2Z8W - chains A and D; structure by X-ray diffraction, 2.45 A resolution.

Chain A:
Protein: Apical membrane antigen 1
Source organism: Plasmodium falciparum
Notes: fragment: domain I, II
Reference sequence: Q7KQK5 (Q7KQK5_PLAF7); numbering as in UniProt (aligned over 104-438)
Chain sequence (335 residues; numbered 104 to 438; the number before each row is that of its first residue):
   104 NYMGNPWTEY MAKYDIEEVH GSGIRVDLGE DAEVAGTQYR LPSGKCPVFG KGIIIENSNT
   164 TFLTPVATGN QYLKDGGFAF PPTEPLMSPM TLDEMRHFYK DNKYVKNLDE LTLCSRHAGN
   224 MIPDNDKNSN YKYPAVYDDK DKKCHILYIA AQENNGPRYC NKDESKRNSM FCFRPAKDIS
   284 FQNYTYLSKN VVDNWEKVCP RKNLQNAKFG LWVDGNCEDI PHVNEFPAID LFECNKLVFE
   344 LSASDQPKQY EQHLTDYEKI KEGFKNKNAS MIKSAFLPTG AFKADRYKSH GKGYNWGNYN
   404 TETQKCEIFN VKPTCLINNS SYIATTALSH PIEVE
Disulfides: Cys149-Cys302, Cys217-Cys247, Cys263-Cys275, Cys320-Cys418, Cys337-Cys409
What the authors report for this chain:
  - specificity-determining residues: Glu187, Met190, Phe201, Ile225 (proposed by the authors, not directly observed)

Chain D:
Protein: New antigen receptor variable domain
Source organism: Orectolobus maculatus
Reference sequence: Q6X1E6 (Q6X1E6_9CHON); residue numbers follow UniProt; this construct covers 1-113
Chain sequence (116 residues; each row starts with the number of its first residue):
     1 AWVDQTPRTA TKETGESLTI NCVLRDASFE LKDTGWYRTK LGSTNEQSIS IGGRYVETVN
    61 KGSKSFSLRI SDLRVEDSGT YKCQAFYSLL LRDYNYSLLF RGEKGAGTAL TVKAAA
Sequence notes: engineered mutation Leu90 (Pro in Q6X1E6), Arg92 (Gly in Q6X1E6); expression tag (114-116)
Disulfides: Cys22-Cys83
What the authors report for this chain:
  - mutagenesis - G92R: increased binding to AMA1 W2mef
  - mutagenesis - G92R: increased binding to AMA1 3D7
  - mutagenesis - G92R: increased binding to AMA1 HB3
  - mutagenesis - G92R/F100L: decreased binding to Apical membrane antigen 1 (chain A)

Chain A / chain D interface:
Residue-residue contacts (37):
  Thr171(A) with Asp93(D)
  Asn173(A) with Arg92(D)
  Gln174(A) with Arg92(D)
  Pro185(A) with Leu91(D); Arg92(D), hydrogen bond (backbone-backbone)
  Thr186(A) with Leu90(D)
  Glu187(A) with Leu89(D); Leu90(D), hydrogen bond (backbone-backbone)
  Pro188(A) with Phe29(D), hydrophobic; Ser88(D); Leu89(D)
  Met190(A) with Leu89(D), hydrophobic; Phe100(D), hydrophobic
  Phe201(A) with Phe29(D), hydrophobic; Phe100(D), hydrophobic
  Tyr202(A) with Phe100(D)
  Lys203(A) with Asp26(D), salt bridge
  Asp204(A) with Ala1(D); Trp2(D); Asp26(D)
  Asn205(A) with Glu103(D), hydrogen bond
  His220(A) with Phe100(D)
  Asn223(A) with Phe100(D); Arg101(D), hydrogen bond (backbone-backbone)
  Met224(A) with Leu89(D), hydrophobic
  Ile225(A) with Leu99(D), hydrogen bond (backbone-backbone); Arg101(D)
  Asp227(A) with Tyr96(D)
  Asn228(A) with Tyr96(D); Ser97(D); Leu99(D)
  Lys230(A) with Asp33(D), salt bridge; Thr34(D), hydrogen bond (side chain-backbone); Tyr37(D); Leu99(D); Arg101(D), hydrogen bond (backbone-side chain)
  Asn231(A) with Ser48(D)
Other interface residues (no listed pair), chain A (23 interface residues in all): Phe183, Ser232
Other interface residues (no listed pair), chain D (23 interface residues in all): Phe86, Tyr87, Leu98
The authors on this interface:
  - residue pairs: Gln174(A)-Arg92(D), Pro185(A)-Arg92(D), Phe29(D)-Pro188(A), Leu89(D)-Glu187(A), Leu89(D)-Met190(A), Tyr96(D)-Asn228(A), Phe100(D)-Met190(A), Phe100(D)-Tyr202(A), Arg101(D)-Lys230(A), Glu103(D)-Asn205(A)

In short:
The chain A/chain D interface involves 23 residues from each chain; the contacts include 7 hydrogen bonds and
2 salt bridges. Polar contacts include Lys203(A)-Asp26(D), Lys230(A)-Asp33(D) and Asn205(A)-Glu103(D). The
paper describes contacts between Gln174(A) and Arg92(D), Pro185(A) and Arg92(D) and Phe29(D) and Pro188(A)
among others. The paper reports that G92R of chain D increases binding to AMA1 W2mef; specificity determinants
Glu187(A), Met190(A) and Phe201(A) among others.
Here chain A is Apical membrane antigen 1 (Plasmodium falciparum) and chain D is New antigen receptor variable
domain (Orectolobus maculatus). Entry 2Z8W (Structure of an IgNAR-AMA1 complex) was determined by X-ray
diffraction together with 2Z8V from the same study.
